Entry 4A3K (X-ray diffraction, 3.50 A resolution); this record covers chains B and J of the 15 polymer chains in the assembly.

[Chain B]
Molecule: DNA-directed RNA polymerase II subunit RPB2
Source organism: Saccharomyces cerevisiae
Notes: EC 2.7.7.6
UniProtKB: P08518 (RPB2_YEAST); residues 1-1224 here = UniProt positions 1-1224
Amino-acid sequence (1224 residues; row label = number of the first residue in the row):
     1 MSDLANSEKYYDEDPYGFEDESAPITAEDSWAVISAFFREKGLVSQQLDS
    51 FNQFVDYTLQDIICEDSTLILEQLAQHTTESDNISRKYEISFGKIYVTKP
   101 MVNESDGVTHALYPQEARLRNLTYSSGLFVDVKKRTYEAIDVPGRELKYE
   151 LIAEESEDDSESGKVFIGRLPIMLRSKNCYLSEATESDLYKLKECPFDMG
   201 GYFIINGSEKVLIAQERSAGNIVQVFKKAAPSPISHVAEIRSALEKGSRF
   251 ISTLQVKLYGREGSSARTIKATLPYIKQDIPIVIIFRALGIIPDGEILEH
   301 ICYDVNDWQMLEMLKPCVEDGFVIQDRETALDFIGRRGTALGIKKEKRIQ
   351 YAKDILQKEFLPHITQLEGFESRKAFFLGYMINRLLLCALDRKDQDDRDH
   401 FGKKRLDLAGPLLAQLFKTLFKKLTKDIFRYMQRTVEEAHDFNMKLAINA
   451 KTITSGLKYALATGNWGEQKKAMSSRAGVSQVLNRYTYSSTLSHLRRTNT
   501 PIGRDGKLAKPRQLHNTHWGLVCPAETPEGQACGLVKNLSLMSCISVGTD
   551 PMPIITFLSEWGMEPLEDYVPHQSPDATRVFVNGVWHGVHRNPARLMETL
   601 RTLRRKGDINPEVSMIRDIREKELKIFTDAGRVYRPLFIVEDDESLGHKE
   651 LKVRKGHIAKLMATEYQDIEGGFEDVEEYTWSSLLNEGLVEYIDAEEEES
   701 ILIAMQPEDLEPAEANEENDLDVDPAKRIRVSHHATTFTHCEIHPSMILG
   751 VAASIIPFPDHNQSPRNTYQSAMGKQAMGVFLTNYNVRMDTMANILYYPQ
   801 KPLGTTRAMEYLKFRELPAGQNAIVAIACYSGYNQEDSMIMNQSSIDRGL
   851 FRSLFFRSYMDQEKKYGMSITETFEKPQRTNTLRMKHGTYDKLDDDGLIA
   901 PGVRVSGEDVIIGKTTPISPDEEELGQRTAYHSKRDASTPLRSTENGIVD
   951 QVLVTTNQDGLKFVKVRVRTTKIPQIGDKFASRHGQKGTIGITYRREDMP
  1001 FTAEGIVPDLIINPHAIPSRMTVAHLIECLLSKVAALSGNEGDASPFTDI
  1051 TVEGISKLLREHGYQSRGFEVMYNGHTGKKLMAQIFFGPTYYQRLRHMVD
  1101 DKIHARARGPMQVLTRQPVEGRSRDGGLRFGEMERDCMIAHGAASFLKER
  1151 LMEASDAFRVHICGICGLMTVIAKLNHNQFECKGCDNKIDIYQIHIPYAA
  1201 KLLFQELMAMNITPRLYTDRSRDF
Unresolved in the structure: 1-19, 71-89, 135-163, 438-445, 503-508, 669-677, 716-721, 920-932
Ion coordination: Zn2+: Cys-1163, Cys-1166, Cys-1182, Cys-1185

[Chain J]
Molecule: DNA-directed RNA polymerases I, II, and III subunit rpabc 5
Source organism: Saccharomyces cerevisiae
UniProtKB: P22139 (RPAB5_YEAST); residue numbers follow UniProt; this construct covers 1-70
Amino-acid sequence (70 residues; row label = number of the first residue in the row):
     1 MIVPVRCFSCGKVVGDKWESYLNLLQEDELDEGTALSRLGLKRYCCRRMI
    51 LTHVDLIEKFLRYNPLEKRD
Unresolved in the structure: 66-70
Ion coordination: Zn2+: Cys-7, Cys-10, Cys-45, Cys-46
UniProt features mapped onto this chain:
  - binding site (Zn(2+)): Cys-7, Cys-10, Cys-45, Cys-46
  - cross-link: Lys-59 (Glycyl lysine isopeptide (Lys-Gly) (interchain with G-Cter in ubiquitin))

[Chain B / chain J interface]
Pairs across the interface (78):
  Glu-186(B) / Arg-62(J)  salt bridge
  Ser-187(B) / Arg-62(J)
  Tyr-190(B) / Lys-59(J)
  Tyr-190(B) / Arg-62(J)
  Tyr-190(B) / Tyr-63(J)
  Lys-191(B) / Asn-64(J)
  Lys-193(B) / Tyr-63(J)
  Lys-193(B) / Pro-65(J)
  Glu-194(B) / Tyr-63(J)
  Cys-195(B) / Tyr-63(J)
  Pro-196(B) / Tyr-63(J)
  Phe-197(B) / Lys-59(J)
  Val-780(B) / Met-1(J)  hydrophobic
  Val-780(B) / Leu-56(J)  hydrophobic
  Thr-783(B) / Leu-56(J)
  Thr-783(B) / Lys-59(J)
  Thr-783(B) / Phe-60(J)
  Thr-783(B) / Tyr-63(J)  hydrogen bond
  Asn-784(B) / Tyr-63(J)  hydrogen bond (backbone-side chain)
  Tyr-785(B) / Met-1(J)
  Tyr-785(B) / Phe-60(J)  hydrophobic
  Ile-795(B) / Met-1(J)  hydrophobic
  Leu-796(B) / Met-1(J)
  Tyr-797(B) / Met-1(J)
  Tyr-798(B) / Met-1(J)
  Tyr-798(B) / Ile-2(J)
  Tyr-798(B) / Pro-4(J)  hydrophobic
  Pro-799(B) / Leu-56(J)  hydrophobic
  Gln-800(B) / Phe-8(J)
  Gln-800(B) / Arg-48(J)
  Gln-800(B) / Met-49(J)
  Gln-800(B) / Thr-52(J)
  Lys-801(B) / Leu-51(J)
  Lys-801(B) / Thr-52(J)  hydrogen bond (backbone-side chain)
  Lys-801(B) / Val-54(J)
  Leu-803(B) / Arg-48(J)
  Arg-815(B) / Val-54(J)
  Glu-816(B) / Val-54(J)
  Glu-816(B) / Leu-56(J)
  Leu-817(B) / Leu-56(J)  hydrophobic
  Pro-818(B) / Val-54(J)  hydrophobic
  Gln-821(B) / Phe-8(J)
  Asn-822(B) / Arg-48(J)  hydrogen bond (backbone-side chain)
  Asn-822(B) / Thr-52(J)  hydrogen bond
  Ala-823(B) / Arg-48(J)
  Ile-824(B) / Ser-9(J)
  Ile-824(B) / Cys-45(J)  hydrophobic
  Ile-824(B) / Arg-48(J)
  Asn-842(B) / Ser-9(J)
  Ser-845(B) / Phe-8(J)  hydrogen bond (side chain-backbone)
  Ser-845(B) / Ser-9(J)
  Arg-848(B) / Cys-7(J)
  Arg-848(B) / Phe-8(J)  hydrogen bond (side chain-backbone)
  Arg-848(B) / Ser-9(J)  hydrogen bond (side chain-backbone)
  Arg-848(B) / Gly-11(J)
  Gly-849(B) / Phe-8(J)
  Leu-850(B) / Phe-8(J)
  Arg-996(B) / Ser-9(J)
  Arg-996(B) / Cys-10(J)  hydrogen bond (side chain-backbone)
  Glu-1004(B) / Lys-42(J)
  Glu-1004(B) / Arg-43(J)
  Ile-1006(B) / Tyr-44(J)
  Asp-1009(B) / Ser-9(J)  hydrogen bond
  Asp-1009(B) / Arg-48(J)  salt bridge
  Lys-1033(B) / Tyr-44(J)
  Ala-1035(B) / Leu-51(J)
  Ala-1036(B) / Tyr-44(J)  hydrophobic
  Ala-1036(B) / Arg-47(J)  hydrogen bond (backbone-side chain)
  Ala-1036(B) / Leu-51(J)  hydrophobic
  Leu-1037(B) / Tyr-44(J)  hydrophobic
  Leu-1037(B) / Arg-47(J)  hydrogen bond (backbone-side chain)
  Ser-1038(B) / Gly-33(J)
  Gly-1039(B) / Glu-32(J)
  Gly-1039(B) / Gly-33(J)
  Gly-1039(B) / Leu-51(J)
  Tyr-1064(B) / Tyr-44(J)
  Glu-1070(B) / Tyr-44(J)  hydrogen bond
  Phe-1087(B) / Tyr-44(J)
Interface residues without a listed pair, chain B (51 interface residues in all): Pro-802, Val-1007, Asn-1040, Pro-1089
Interface residues without a listed pair, chain J (32 interface residues in all): Val-3, Val-5, Arg-6, Asp-31, His-53

[Summary]
51 residues of chain B face 32 of chain J across their interface; the contacts include 13 hydrogen bonds and 2
salt bridges. Polar contacts include Glu-186(B)/Arg-62(J), Asp-1009(B)/Arg-48(J) and Thr-783(B)/Tyr-63(J).
Curated annotation (UniProt) lists 4 Zn2+-binding residues on chain J.
Here chain B is DNA-directed RNA polymerase II subunit RPB2 and chain J is DNA-directed RNA polymerases I, II,
and III subunit rpabc 5, both from Saccharomyces cerevisiae. Entry 4A3K (RNA Polymerase II initial
transcribing complex with a 7nt DNA-RNA hybrid) was determined by X-ray diffraction, deposited together with
4A3B, 4A3C, 4A3D, 4A3E, 4A3F, 4A3G and 4 further entries.
